Entry 2OBQ (X-ray diffraction, 2.50 A resolution); this record covers chains B and C of the 4 polymer chains in the assembly.

== Chain B ==
Protein: Hepatitis C virus
Notes: engineered mutation(s): C22S
UniProt: P27958 (POLG_HCVH); residues 21-39 here correspond to UniProt positions 1677-1695 (UniProt number = residue number + 1656)
Chain sequence (23 residues; row label = number of the first residue in the row):
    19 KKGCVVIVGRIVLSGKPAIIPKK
Not modelled in the structure: 19
Sequence notes: cloning artifact (19-20, 40-41)

== Chain C ==
Protein: Hepatitis C virus
From: Hepatitis C virus
UniProt: Q9ELS8 (Q9ELS8_9HEPC); residues 1-181 here correspond to UniProt positions 1027-1207 (UniProt number = residue number + 1026)
Chain sequence (200 residues; each row starts with the number of its first residue; numbers below 1 keep their minus sign (Met-10 is residue -10)):
   -10 MASMTGGQQMGAPITAYAQQTRGLLGCIITSLTGRDKNQVEGEVQIVSTA
    40 TQTFLATCINGVCWTVYHGAGTRTIASPKGPVIQMYTNVDQDLVGWPAPQ
    90 GSRSLTPCTCGSSDLYLVTRHADVIPVRRRGDSRGSLLSPRPISYLKGSS
   140 GGPLLCPAGHAVGLFRAAVCTRGVAKAVDFIPVENLETTMRSGSHHHHHH
Not modelled in the structure: -10 to 28, 180-189
Sequence notes: cloning artifact (-10 to 0, 182-183); conflict Arg119 (Gln1145 in Q9ELS8); expression tag (184-189)
Bound ions: Zn2+: Cys97, Cys99, Cys145

== Chain B / chain C interface ==
Pairs across the interface (5):
  Lys34(B) - Val113(C)
  Pro35(B) - Ala111(C)
  Pro35(B) - Val113(C)  hydrophobic
  Ile37(B) - Arg109(C)
  Ile38(B) - Gly31(C)
Interface residues without a listed pair, chain B (5 interface residues in all): Ala36
Interface residues without a listed pair, chain C (9 interface residues in all): Val29, Glu30, Ile35, Val107, His110

== Summary ==
5 residues of chain B and 9 residues of chain C are in contact. The Zn2+ site is built by Cys97(C), Cys99(C)
and Cys145(C).
Here chain B is Hepatitis C virus and chain C is Hepatitis C virus (Hepatitis C virus). Entry 2OBQ (Discovery
of the HCV NS3/4A Protease Inhibitor SCH503034. Key Steps in Structure-Based Optimization) was determined by
X-ray diffraction (same publication as 2O8M, 2OBO, 2OC0, 2OC1, 2OC7 and 2OC8).
